Entry 6SE0 (electron microscopy, 3.80 A resolution); this record covers chains B and J of the 10 polymer chains in the assembly.

== Chain B ==
Name: Histone H4
Organism: Homo sapiens
UniProtKB: P62805 (H4_HUMAN); residues 0-102 here correspond to UniProt positions 1-103 (UniProt number = residue number + 1)
Sequence (103 residues; numbered 0 to 102; the number before each row is that of its first residue; numbering starts at 0):
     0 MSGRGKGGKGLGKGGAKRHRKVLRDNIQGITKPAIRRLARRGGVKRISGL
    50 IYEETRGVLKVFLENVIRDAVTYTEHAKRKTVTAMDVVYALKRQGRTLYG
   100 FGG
Disordered / not traced: 0-22
Swiss-Prot annotation at these positions:
  - DNA-binding region: Lys16 to Lys20
  - modified residue: Ser1 (N-acetylserine), Arg3 (Asymmetric dimethylarginine), Lys5 (N6-(2-hydroxyisobutyryl)lysine), Lys8 (N6-(2-hydroxyisobutyryl)lysine), Lys12 (N6-(2-hydroxyisobutyryl)lysine), Lys16 (N6-(2-hydroxyisobutyryl)lysine), Lys20 (N6,N6,N6-trimethyllysine), Lys31 (N6-(2-hydroxyisobutyryl)lysine), Lys44 (N6-(2-hydroxyisobutyryl)lysine), Ser47 (Phosphoserine), Tyr51 (Phosphotyrosine), Lys59 (N6-(2-hydroxyisobutyryl)lysine), Lys77 (N6-(2-hydroxyisobutyryl)lysine), Lys79 (N6-(2-hydroxyisobutyryl)lysine), Thr80 (Phosphothreonine), Tyr88 (Phosphotyrosine), Lys91 (N6-(2-hydroxyisobutyryl)lysine)
  - cross-link (Glycyl lysine isopeptide (Lys-Gly)): Lys12 (interchain with G-Cter in SUMO2), Lys20 (interchain with G-Cter in SUMO2), Lys31 (interchain with G-Cter in SUMO2), Lys59 (interchain with G-Cter in SUMO2), Lys79 (interchain with G-Cter in SUMO2), Lys91 (interchain with G-Cter in SUMO2)

== Chain J ==
Molecule: 145-nt DNA strand
Organism: synthetic construct
Sequence (145 nucleotides; numbered -72 to 72; the number before each row is that of its first residue; numbers below 1 keep their minus sign (DA-72 is residue -72)):
   -72 ATCGATGTATATATCTGACACGTGCCTGGAGACTAGGGAGTAATCCCCTT
   -22 GGCGGTTAAAACGCGGGGGACAGCGCGTACGTGCGTTTAAGCGGTGCTAG
    28 AGCTGTCTACGACCAATTGAGCGGCCTCGGCACCGGGATTCTGAT

== Chain B / chain J interface ==
Contacting residue pairs - 11 pairs, chain B then chain J:
  Arg39(B) - DT9(J)  salt bridge to the phosphate
  Arg45(B) - DC7(J)  hydrogen bond to the sugar
  Arg45(B) - DG8(J)  phosphate contact
  Ile46(B) - DC7(J)  phosphate contact
  Ile46(B) - DG8(J)  hydrogen bond to the phosphate
  Ser47(B) - DC7(J)  hydrogen bond to the phosphate
  Gly48(B) - DC7(J)  hydrogen bond to the phosphate
  Arg78(B) - DA28(J)  phosphate contact
  Lys79(B) - DG27(J)  salt bridge to the phosphate
  Lys79(B) - DA28(J)  hydrogen bond to the phosphate
  Thr80(B) - DA28(J)  hydrogen bond to the phosphate
Other interface residues (no listed pair), chain B (10 interface residues in all): Arg23, Lys44
Other interface residues (no listed pair), chain J (7 interface residues in all): DA16, DG29

== In short ==
Chain B and chain J form an interface of 10 and 7 residues respectively, with 6 hydrogen bonds and 2 salt
bridges. Among the polar pairs are Arg45(B)-DC7(J), Ile46(B)-DG8(J) and Ser47(B)-DC7(J). Curated annotation
(UniProt) lists a DNA-binding region on chain B.
Chain B is Histone H4 (Homo sapiens) and chain J is a 145-nt DNA strand (synthetic construct); the structure,
Class 1 : CENP-A nucleosome, was determined by electron microscopy, deposited together with 6SE6, 6SEE, 6SEF
and 6SEG.
